Entry 1A0S (X-ray diffraction, 2.40 A resolution); this record covers chains P and Q of the 3 polymer chains in the assembly.

[Chain P (and Q)]
Protein: Sucrose-specific porin
Source organism: Salmonella typhimurium
Notes: chain Q of this document is another copy of the same molecule, construct and numbering; everything in this record applies to it too
UniProt: P22340 (SCRY_SALTY); residues 71-483 here correspond to UniProt positions 93-505 (UniProt number = residue number + 22)
Chain sequence (413 residues; row label = number of the first residue in the row):
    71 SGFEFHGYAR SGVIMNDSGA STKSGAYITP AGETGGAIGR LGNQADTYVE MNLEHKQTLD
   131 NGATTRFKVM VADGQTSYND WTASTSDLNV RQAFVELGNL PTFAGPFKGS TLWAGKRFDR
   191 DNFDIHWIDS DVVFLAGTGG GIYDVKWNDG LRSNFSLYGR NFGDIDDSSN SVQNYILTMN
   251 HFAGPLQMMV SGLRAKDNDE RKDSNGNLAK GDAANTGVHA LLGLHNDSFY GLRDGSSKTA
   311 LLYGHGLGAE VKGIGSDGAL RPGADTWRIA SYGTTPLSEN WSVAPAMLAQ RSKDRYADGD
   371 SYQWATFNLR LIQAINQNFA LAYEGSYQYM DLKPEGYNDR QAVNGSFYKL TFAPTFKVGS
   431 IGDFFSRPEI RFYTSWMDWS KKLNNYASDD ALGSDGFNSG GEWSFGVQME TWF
Metal / ion sites: Ca2+: Asn-454, Ala-457, Leu-462
From the paper describing this entry:
  - specificity-determining residues: Asn-192, Asp-201, Phe-204

[Chain P / chain Q interface]
Pairs across the interface (81; chain P residue first):
  Phe-73(P) with Phe-73(Q), hydrophobic
  Phe-75(P) with Phe-73(Q), hydrophobic; Leu-123(Q), hydrophobic; Glu-124(Q)
  Ala-79(P) with Phe-137(Q), hydrophobic
  Ser-81(P) with Ala-163(Q); Gly-185(Q); Lys-186(Q), hydrogen bond (side chain-backbone); Thr-208(Q)
  Gly-82(P) with Thr-208(Q)
  Val-83(P) with Thr-208(Q); Tyr-245(Q)
  Ile-84(P) with Gln-243(Q); Tyr-245(Q)
  Met-85(P) with Tyr-245(Q)
  Ser-88(P) with Arg-264(Q), hydrogen bond (backbone-side chain); Lys-266(Q)
  Gly-89(P) with Tyr-245(Q); Arg-264(Q)
  Ala-90(P) with Gln-243(Q)
  Ser-91(P) with Gln-243(Q), hydrogen bond (backbone-side chain)
  Thr-117(P) with Ala-163(Q); Lys-186(Q)
  Val-119(P) with Ala-163(Q), hydrophobic
  Asp-143(P) with Val-160(Q)
  Thr-146(P) with Ile-235(Q)
  Ser-147(P) with Lys-186(Q), hydrogen bond (backbone-side chain); Asn-231(Q)
  Tyr-148(P) with Lys-186(Q); Gly-207(Q); Thr-208(Q), hydrogen bond (backbone-side chain); Gly-229(Q); Arg-230(Q); Asn-231(Q), hydrogen bond (backbone-side chain); Gln-243(Q), hydrogen bond; Tyr-245(Q)
  Asn-149(P) with Lys-186(Q), hydrogen bond (backbone-side chain); Arg-230(Q); Asn-231(Q), hydrogen bond (side chain-backbone)
  Asp-150(P) with Arg-161(Q), salt bridge; Phe-188(Q); Phe-204(Q); Ala-206(Q); Arg-230(Q), salt bridge
  Trp-151(P) with Asn-159(Q); Arg-161(Q)
  Thr-152(P) with Asn-159(Q), hydrogen bond (backbone-side chain); Val-160(Q)
  Ala-153(P) with Asp-157(Q); Asn-159(Q)
  Thr-155(P) with Ile-235(Q); Asp-236(Q)
  Ser-156(P) with Leu-158(Q), hydrogen bond (side chain-backbone); Asn-159(Q)
  Leu-158(P) with Leu-158(Q); Asn-159(Q); Val-160(Q), hydrophobic
  Asn-386(P) with Thr-172(Q), hydrogen bond
  Gln-387(P) with Asn-131(Q); Pro-171(Q)
  Asn-388(P) with Leu-170(Q); Pro-171(Q); Thr-172(Q), hydrogen bond (side chain-backbone)
  Phe-426(P) with Leu-167(Q); Phe-173(Q), hydrophobic; Leu-182(Q), hydrophobic
  Val-428(P) with Thr-135(Q); Leu-170(Q), hydrophobic
  Pro-438(P) with Thr-135(Q)
  Ile-440(P) with Val-165(Q); Trp-183(Q); Ala-184(Q)
  Gln-478(P) with Ala-184(Q)
  Met-479(P) with Ala-163(Q); Phe-164(Q), hydrophobic; Val-165(Q), hydrophobic; Ala-184(Q)
  Thr-481(P) with Phe-137(Q); Val-165(Q)
  Phe-483(P) with His-125(Q); Phe-137(Q), hydrophobic
Interface residues without a listed pair, chain P (42 interface residues in all): Met-121, Leu-123, Gln-145, Lys-427, Val-477
Interface residues without a listed pair, chain Q (48 interface residues in all): Tyr-118, Gln-127, Leu-129, Ala-133, Val-139, Val-141, Ala-142, Gly-144, Gly-209

[Overview]
Chain P and chain Q form an interface of 42 and 48 residues respectively, with 13 hydrogen bonds and 2 salt
bridges. Polar pairs include Asp-150(P)/Arg-161(Q), Asp-150(P)/Arg-230(Q) and Ser-81(P)/Lys-186(Q).
Asn-454(P), Ala-457(P) and Leu-462(P) form the Ca2+ site. The paper reports specificity determinants
Asn-192(P), Asp-201(P) and Phe-204(P).
Both chains are Sucrose-specific porin (Salmonella typhimurium). Entry 1A0S (Sucrose-specific porin) was
determined by X-ray diffraction together with 1A0T from the same study.
